Entry 3G3B (X-ray diffraction, 2.40 A resolution); this record covers chains A and B.

[Chain A]
Molecule: variable lymphocyte receptor VLRB.2D
From: Petromyzon marinus
Notes: fragment: variable lymphocyte receptor 2D13; engineered mutation(s): Q40R, K101R, G132W, P142H, E159K
Sequence (170 residues; each row starts with the number of its first residue; numbering starts at 0):
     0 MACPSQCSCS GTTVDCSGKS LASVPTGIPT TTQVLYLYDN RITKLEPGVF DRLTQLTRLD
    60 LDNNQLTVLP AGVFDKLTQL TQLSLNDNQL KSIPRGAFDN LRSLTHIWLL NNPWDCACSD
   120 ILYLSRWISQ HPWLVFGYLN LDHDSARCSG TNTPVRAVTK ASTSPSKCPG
Unresolved in the structure: 0
Disulfide bonds: C2-C8, C6-C15, C115-C147, C117-C167
Reported in the primary citation:
  - conformationally variable residues (side-chain flip): Y137, N139

[Chain B]
Molecule: Lysozyme C
From: Gallus gallus
Notes: EC 3.2.1.17
UniProt: P00698 (LYSC_CHICK); residues 1-129 here correspond to UniProt positions 19-147 (UniProt number = residue number + 18)
Sequence (129 residues; numbered 1 to 129; the number before each row is that of its first residue):
     1 KVFGRCELAA AMKRHGLDNY RGYSLGNWVC AAKFESNFNT QATNRNTDGS TDYGILQINS
    61 RWWCNDGRTP GSRNLCNIPC SALLSSDITA SVNCAKKIVS DGNGMNAWVA WRNRCKGTDV
   121 QAWIRGCRL
Unresolved in the structure: 128-129
Disulfide bonds: C6-C127, C30-C115, C64-C80, C76-C94
Curated features (UniProtKB/Swiss-Prot):
  - active site: E35, D52
  - binding site (substrate): D101

[Interface between chain A and chain B]
Pairs across the interface - 35 pairs, chain A then chain B:
  Y35(A) - P70(B)
  Y35(A) - G71(B)  hydrogen bond (side chain-backbone)
  Y37(A) - G71(B)
  Y37(A) - R73(B)
  R57(A) - R61(B)
  R57(A) - P70(B)  hydrogen bond (side chain-backbone)
  R57(A) - G71(B)
  D59(A) - R61(B)  salt bridge
  D59(A) - R73(B)  salt bridge
  D61(A) - W62(B)
  D61(A) - R73(B)  salt bridge
  N62(A) - R73(B)
  Q81(A) - D48(B)
  S83(A) - R61(B)  hydrogen bond
  N85(A) - W62(B)
  H105(A) - T47(B)  hydrogen bond
  H105(A) - D48(B)
  W107(A) - D48(B)
  W107(A) - R61(B)
  W107(A) - W62(B)
  G136(A) - W62(B)
  Y137(A) - N59(B)
  Y137(A) - W62(B)
  Y137(A) - W63(B)  hydrogen bond (backbone-side chain)
  L138(A) - Q57(B)
  L138(A) - A107(B)
  L138(A) - W108(B)
  N139(A) - N46(B)
  N139(A) - D52(B)  hydrogen bond
  L140(A) - V109(B)
  D141(A) - N106(B)
  D141(A) - V109(B)
  D141(A) - R112(B)  salt bridge
  D143(A) - R112(B)  salt bridge
  R146(A) - R112(B)
Other interface residues (no listed pair), chain A (20 interface residues in all): N151
Other interface residues (no listed pair), chain B (21 interface residues in all): I58, S72, I98, N103

[In short]
The interface between chain A and chain B involves 20 residues on one side and 21 on the other; the contacts
include 6 hydrogen bonds and 5 salt bridges. Polar pairs include D59(A)-R61(B), D59(A)-R73(B) and
D61(A)-R73(B). From the paper: conformational variability at Y137(A) and N139(A).
Here chain A is variable lymphocyte receptor VLRB.2D (Petromyzon marinus) and chain B is Lysozyme C (Gallus
gallus). Entry 3G3B (Structure of a lamprey variable lymphocyte receptor mutant in complex with a protein
antigen) was determined by X-ray diffraction, deposited together with 3G39 and 3G3A.
